Entry 6CUE (electron microscopy, 4.00 A resolution); this record covers chains 1 and D of the 24 polymer chains in the assembly.

Chain 1 (and D):
Name: Envelope glycoprotein gp41
Source organism: Human immunodeficiency virus 1
Notes: chain D of this document is another copy of the same molecule, construct and numbering; everything in this record applies to it too
UniProtKB: Q2N0S7 (Q2N0S7_9HIV1); residues 512-664 here correspond to UniProt positions 509-661 (UniProt number = residue number - 3)
Sequence (153 residues; row label = number of the first residue in the row):
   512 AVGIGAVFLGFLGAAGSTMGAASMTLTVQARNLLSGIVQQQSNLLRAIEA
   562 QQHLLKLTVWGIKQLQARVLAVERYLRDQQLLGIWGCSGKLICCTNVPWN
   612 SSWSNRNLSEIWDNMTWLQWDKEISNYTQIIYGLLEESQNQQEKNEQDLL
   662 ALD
Disordered / not traced: 548-568
Differences from the reference sequence: conflict Cys605 (Thr602 in Q2N0S7)
Disulfides: Cys598-Cys604
Reported in the primary citation:
  - contacts within the chain: Arg617-Glu634 (salt bridge), Arg617-Glu621
  - mutagenesis - V518L, V518M, V518W: decreased binding to VRC34.01
  - mutagenesis - V518A: unchanged binding to VRC34.01
  - post-translational modification sites: Asn611 (citing earlier work)

Chain 1 / chain D interface:
Residue-residue contacts (20):
  Met535(1) with Asn651(D)
  Ala541(1) with Gln591(D), hydrogen bond (backbone-side chain)
  Arg542(1) with Gln591(D); Ile595(D); Glu647(D), salt bridge
  Leu545(1) with Leu587(D); Arg588(D); Gln591(D)
  Ser546(1) with Arg588(D)
  Gly547(1) with Glu584(D); Arg588(D)
  Leu576(1) with Leu576(D), hydrophobic; Gln577(D); Val580(D), hydrophobic
  Arg579(1) with Leu581(D); Glu584(D), salt bridge
  Val580(1) with Val580(D), hydrophobic
  Tyr586(1) with Leu587(D), hydrophobic
  Gly600(1) with Gly594(D)
  Lys601(1) with Glu654(D)
Other interface residues (no listed pair), chain 1 (16 interface residues in all): Ser534, Thr538, Ile573, Ile603
Other interface residues (no listed pair), chain D (14 interface residues in all): Ile573

Overview:
16 residues of chain 1 face 14 of chain D across their interface; the contacts include 1 hydrogen bond and 2
salt bridges. Polar contacts include Arg542(1)-Glu647(D), Arg579(1)-Glu584(D) and Ala541(1)-Gln591(D). From
the paper: V518L, V518M and V518W of chain 1 reduce binding to VRC34.01; a modification site at Asn611(1).
Chain 1 and chain D are both Envelope glycoprotein gp41 (Human immunodeficiency virus 1); the structure,
Cryo-EM structure at 4.0 A resolution of vaccine-elicited antibody vFP7.04 in complex with HIV-1 Env BG505
..., was determined by electron microscopy, deposited together with 6CUF.
